PDB entry 4F88 | X-ray diffraction, 3.30 A resolution | chains B and C of the 9 polymer chains in the assembly

[Chain B (and C)]
Molecule: PlyCB
Organism: Streptococcus phage C1
Notes: chain C of this document is another copy of the same molecule, construct and numbering; everything in this record applies to it too
Reference sequence: Q7Y3F3 (Q7Y3F3_9CAUD); residues 0-71 here correspond to UniProt positions 1-72 (UniProt number = residue number + 1)
Sequence (72 residues; row label = number of the first residue in the row; numbering starts at 0):
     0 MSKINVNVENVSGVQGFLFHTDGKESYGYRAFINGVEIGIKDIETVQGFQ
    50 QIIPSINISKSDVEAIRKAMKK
Not modelled in the structure: 0, 24, 71 (chain C: 0-1, 71)
Reported in the primary citation:
  - mutagenesis - Q46A: unchanged growth
  - conformationally variable residues (order/disorder transition): Ser1 to Glu8

[Interface between chain B and chain C]
Contacting residue pairs (46; chain B residue first):
  Ser1(B) with Lys2(C)
  Lys2(B) with Lys2(C); Ile3(C)
  Ile3(B) with Ile3(C)
  Asn4(B) with Ile3(C), hydrogen bond (backbone-backbone); Asn4(C); Val5(C), hydrogen bond (backbone-backbone)
  Val5(B) with Val5(C)
  Asn6(B) with Val5(C), hydrogen bond (backbone-backbone); Asn6(C); Val7(C), hydrogen bond (backbone-backbone)
  Val7(B) with Val7(C), hydrophobic
  Glu8(B) with Val7(C), hydrogen bond (backbone-backbone); Glu8(C); Asn9(C), hydrogen bond (side chain-backbone)
  Val10(B) with Asn9(C); Val13(C); Gln14(C); Gly15(C), hydrogen bond (backbone-backbone); Ile51(C); Pro53(C)
  Ser11(B) with Gly15(C); Phe16(C)
  Gly12(B) with Gln14(C)
  Val13(B) with Phe16(C), hydrophobic; Met69(C), hydrophobic
  Ile32(B) with Ala68(C)
  Asn33(B) with Ala68(C); Met69(C)
  Gly38(B) with Asp61(C)
  Ile39(B) with Asp61(C)
  Lys40(B) with Asp61(C), hydrogen bond (backbone-side chain)
  Asp41(B) with Ser58(C), hydrogen bond; Ser60(C); Asp61(C), hydrogen bond (backbone-side chain)
  Glu43(B) with Thr20(C), hydrogen bond; Asp21(C), hydrogen bond (side chain-backbone); Asn56(C), hydrogen bond; Ser58(C)
  Thr44(B) with Asn56(C); Ile57(C); Ser58(C), hydrogen bond; Asp61(C), hydrogen bond
  Gly47(B) with Ile55(C); Asn56(C)
  Phe48(B) with Ile65(C), hydrophobic
Other interface residues (no listed pair), chain B (27 interface residues in all): Asn9, Val35, Ile37, Gln50, Ile51
Other interface residues (no listed pair), chain C (29 interface residues in all): His19, Gly22, Ile52, Ala64

[Overview]
The interface between chain B and chain C involves 27 residues on one side and 29 on the other; the contacts
include 15 hydrogen bonds. Polar pairs include Glu8(B)-Asn9(C), Lys40(B)-Asp61(C) and Asp41(B)-Ser58(C). The
paper reports that Q46A of chain B leaves growth unchanged; conformational variability at Ser1(B).
Chain B and chain C are both PlyCB (Streptococcus phage C1); the structure, X-ray Crystal Structure of PlyC,
was determined by X-ray diffraction, deposited together with 4F87.
